Entry 3WRW (X-ray diffraction, 2.71 A resolution); this record covers chains A and B.

Chain A (and B):
Name: Tm-1 protein
From: Solanum lycopersicum
Notes: fragment: N-terminal domain; chain B of this document is another copy of the same molecule, construct and numbering; everything in this record applies to it too
UniProtKB: A7M6E7 (A7M6E7_SOLLC); residues 1-431 here = UniProt positions 1-431
Amino-acid sequence (431 residues; each row starts with the number of its first residue):
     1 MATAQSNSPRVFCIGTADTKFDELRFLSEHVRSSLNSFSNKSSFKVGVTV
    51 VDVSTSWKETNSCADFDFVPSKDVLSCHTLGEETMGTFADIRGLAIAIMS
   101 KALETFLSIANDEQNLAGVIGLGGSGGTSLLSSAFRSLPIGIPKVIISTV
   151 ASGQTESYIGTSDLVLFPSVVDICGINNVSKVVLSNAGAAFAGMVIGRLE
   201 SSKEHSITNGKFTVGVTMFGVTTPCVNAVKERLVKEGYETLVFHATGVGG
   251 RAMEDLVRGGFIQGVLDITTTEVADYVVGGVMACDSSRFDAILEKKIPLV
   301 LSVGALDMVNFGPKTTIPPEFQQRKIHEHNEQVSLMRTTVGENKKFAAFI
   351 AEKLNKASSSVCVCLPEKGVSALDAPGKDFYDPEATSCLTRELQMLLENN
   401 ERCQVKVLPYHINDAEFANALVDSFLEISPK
Disordered / not traced: 1-7, 80-88, 202-210, 431 (chain B: 1-6, 79-92, 202-208, 431)
Modified positions: Mse1, Mse85 (selenomethionine); Mse99, Mse194, Mse218, Mse253, Mse282, Mse308, Mse336, Mse395 (selenomethionine; parent Met)
UniProt features mapped onto this chain:
  - binding site (ATP): D18 to K20, T55, R92, G124 to G127
  - natural variant: I91 (I91T: Greater ability to inhibit tomato mosaic virus (ToMV/TMV) RNA replication and to bind ToMV replication proteins)

How chain A and chain B interact:
Pairs across the interface - 69 pairs, chain A then chain B:
  S37(A) - N40(B)  hydrogen bond (backbone-side chain)
  S37(A) - E200(B)
  F38(A) - S37(B)
  F38(A) - F38(B)
  F38(A) - G193(B)
  F38(A) - I196(B)  hydrophobic
  N40(A) - S37(B)
  N40(A) - S39(B)
  N40(A) - N40(B)
  G141(A) - N186(B)
  A151(A) - T155(B)  hydrogen bond (backbone-side chain)
  A151(A) - I159(B)
  S152(A) - T155(B)
  S152(A) - E156(B)
  S152(A) - I159(B)
  S152(A) - G160(B)  hydrogen bond (side chain-backbone)
  G153(A) - Q154(B)
  G153(A) - T155(B)  hydrogen bond (backbone-backbone)
  G153(A) - E156(B)  hydrogen bond (backbone-backbone)
  Q154(A) - G153(B)  hydrogen bond (side chain-backbone)
  Q154(A) - Q154(B)
  T155(A) - A151(B)  hydrogen bond (side chain-backbone)
  T155(A) - S152(B)
  T155(A) - G153(B)  hydrogen bond (backbone-backbone)
  T155(A) - T155(B)
  E156(A) - S152(B)
  E156(A) - G153(B)
  I159(A) - A151(B)
  I159(A) - S152(B)
  I159(A) - P168(B)  hydrophobic
  G160(A) - S152(B)  hydrogen bond (backbone-side chain)
  T161(A) - V170(B)
  S162(A) - P168(B)
  L164(A) - P168(B)
  V165(A) - V165(B)  hydrophobic
  V165(A) - L166(B)
  V165(A) - F167(B)  hydrophobic
  F167(A) - V165(B)  hydrophobic
  P168(A) - I159(B)  hydrophobic
  P168(A) - S162(B)
  P168(A) - D163(B)
  P168(A) - L164(B)
  V170(A) - D163(B)
  V171(A) - L256(B)  hydrophobic
  N177(A) - L241(B)
  N178(A) - N209(B)
  N178(A) - T213(B)  hydrogen bond
  N178(A) - F261(B)
  V179(A) - F261(B)  hydrophobic
  N186(A) - G141(B)
  N186(A) - Mse194(B)
  A189(A) - G193(B)
  A190(A) - A190(B)
  A190(A) - Mse194(B)  hydrophobic
  G193(A) - F38(B)
  G193(A) - A189(B)
  Mse194(A) - N186(B)
  Mse194(A) - A189(B)  hydrophobic
  Mse194(A) - A190(B)  hydrophobic
  I196(A) - F38(B)  hydrophobic
  G197(A) - F38(B)
  E200(A) - S37(B)  hydrogen bond
  T213(A) - N178(B)  hydrogen bond
  E239(A) - I176(B)
  E239(A) - N177(B)
  E239(A) - N178(B)  hydrogen bond (side chain-backbone)
  L241(A) - N177(B)
  F261(A) - N178(B)
  F261(A) - V179(B)  hydrophobic
Also at the interface, not in a pair above, chain A (44 interface residues in all): K41, I140, D163, L166, I176, V182, F243, L256, Q263
Also at the interface, not in a pair above, chain B (43 interface residues in all): T161, V171, V182, G197, R198, E239

In short:
44 residues of chain A face 43 of chain B across their interface, with 13 hydrogen bonds. Polar pairs include
S37(A)-N40(B), A151(A)-T155(B) and S152(A)-G160(B). Curated annotation (UniProt) lists 9 ATP-binding residues
on chain A.
Both chains are Tm-1 protein (Solanum lycopersicum). Entry 3WRW (Crystal structure of the N-terminal domain of
resistance protein) was determined by X-ray diffraction (same publication as 3WRV and 3WRX).
